9ARV - chains A and P of the 11 polymer chains in the assembly; structure by electron microscopy, 3.60 A resolution.

# Chain A (and P)
Molecule: Isoform 1 of Immunoglobulin heavy constant mu
From: Homo sapiens
Notes: chain P of this document is another copy of the same molecule, construct and numbering; everything in this record applies to it too
UniProtKB: P01871 (IGHM_HUMAN), isoform P01871-1; residues 28-375 here correspond to UniProt positions 106-453 (UniProt number = residue number + 78)
Chain sequence (375 residues; row label = number of the first residue in the row):
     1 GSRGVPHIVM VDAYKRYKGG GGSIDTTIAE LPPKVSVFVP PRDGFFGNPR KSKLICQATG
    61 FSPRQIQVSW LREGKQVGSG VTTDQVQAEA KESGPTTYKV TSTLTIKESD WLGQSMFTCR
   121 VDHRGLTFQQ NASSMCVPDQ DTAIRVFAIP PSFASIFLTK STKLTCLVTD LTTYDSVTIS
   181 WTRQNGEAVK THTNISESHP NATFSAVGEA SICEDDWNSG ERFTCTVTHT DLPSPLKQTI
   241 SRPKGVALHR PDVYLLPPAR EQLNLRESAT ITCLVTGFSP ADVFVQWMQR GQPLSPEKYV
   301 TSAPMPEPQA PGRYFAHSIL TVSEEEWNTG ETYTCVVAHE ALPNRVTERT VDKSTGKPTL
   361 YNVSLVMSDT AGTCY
Disordered / not traced: 1-140
Disulfides: Cys-166/Cys-225, Cys-273/Cys-335
Sequence notes: expression tag (1-27)

# How chain A and chain P interact
Pairs across the interface (7; chain A residue first):
  Tyr-361(A) with Asp-369(P), hydrogen bond
  Val-363(A) with Met-367(P), hydrophobic
  Leu-365(A) with Leu-365(P), hydrophobic
  Ala-371(A) with Tyr-361(P)
  Tyr-375(A) with Pro-358(P); Leu-360(P); Tyr-361(P), hydrophobic

# Summary
Chain A and chain P form an interface of 5 and 6 residues respectively; the contacts include 1 hydrogen bond.
Its one hydrogen-bonded contact is Tyr-361(A)/Asp-369(P).
Both chains are Isoform 1 of Immunoglobulin heavy constant mu (Homo sapiens). Entry 9ARV (CryoEM structure of
AMETA-A3) was determined by electron microscopy.
